PDB entry 1HCK | X-ray diffraction, 1.90 A resolution | chain A

# Chain A
Name: Human cyclin-dependent kinase 2
Source organism: Homo sapiens
Notes: EC 2.7.1.37
Reference sequence: P24941 (CDK2_HUMAN); residues 1-298 here = UniProt positions 1-298
Chain sequence (298 residues; numbered 1 to 298; the number before each row is that of its first residue):
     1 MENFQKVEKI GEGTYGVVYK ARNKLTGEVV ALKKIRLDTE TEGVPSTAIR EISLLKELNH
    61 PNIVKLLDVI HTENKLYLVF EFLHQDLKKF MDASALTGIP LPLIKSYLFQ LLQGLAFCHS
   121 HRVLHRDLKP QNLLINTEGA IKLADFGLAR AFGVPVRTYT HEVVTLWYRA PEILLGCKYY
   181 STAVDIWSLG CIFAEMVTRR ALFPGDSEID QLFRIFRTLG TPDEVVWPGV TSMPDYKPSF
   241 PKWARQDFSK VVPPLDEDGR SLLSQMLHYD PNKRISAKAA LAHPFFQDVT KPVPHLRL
Disordered / not traced: 37-40
Swiss-Prot annotation at these positions:
  - active site: Asp127 (Proton acceptor)
  - binding site (ATP): Ile10 to Val18, Lys33, Glu81 to Leu83, Asp86, Lys129 to Asn132, Asp145
  - binding site (Mg(2+)): Asn132, Asp145
  - site (CDK7 binding): Lys9, Lys88, Lys89, Leu166
  - modified residue: Met1 (N-acetylmethionine), Lys6 (N6-acetyllysine), Thr14 (Phosphothreonine), Tyr15 (Phosphotyrosine), Tyr19 (Phosphotyrosine), Thr160 (Phosphothreonine)
Ion coordination: Mg2+: Asn132, Asp145 (together with ATP)
Residues lining bound ligands: ATP: Ile10, Gly11, Glu12, Gly13, Thr14, Tyr15, Gly16, Val18, Ala31, Lys33, Val64, Phe80, Glu81, Phe82, Leu83, Asp86, Asp127, Lys129, Gln131, Asn132, Leu134, Asp145

# In short
Chain A binds ATP. Asn132 and Asp145 coordinate Mg2+. Curated annotation (UniProt) lists active-site residue
Asp127, 19 ATP-binding residues and Mg2+-binding residues Asn132 and Asp145.
Chain A is Human cyclin-dependent kinase 2 (Homo sapiens); the structure, Human cyclin-dependent kinase 2, was
determined by X-ray diffraction together with 1HCL from the same study.
